PDB entry 6EWO | X-ray diffraction, 2.30 A resolution | chains A and B of the 4 polymer chains in the assembly

# Chain A
Name: HLA class I histocompatibility antigen, A-2 alpha chain
Source organism: Homo sapiens
UniProt: P01892 (1A02_HUMAN); residues 1-276 here correspond to UniProt positions 25-300 (UniProt number = residue number + 24)
Amino-acid sequence (276 residues; numbered 1 to 276; the number before each row is that of its first residue):
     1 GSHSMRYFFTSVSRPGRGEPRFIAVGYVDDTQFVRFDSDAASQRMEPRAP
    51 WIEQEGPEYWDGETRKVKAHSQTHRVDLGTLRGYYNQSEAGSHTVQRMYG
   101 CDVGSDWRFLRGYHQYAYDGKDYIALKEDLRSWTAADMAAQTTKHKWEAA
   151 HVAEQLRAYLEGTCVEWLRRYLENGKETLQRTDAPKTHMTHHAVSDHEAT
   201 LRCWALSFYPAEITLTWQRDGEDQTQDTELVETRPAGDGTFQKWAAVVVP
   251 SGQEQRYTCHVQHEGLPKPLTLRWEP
Disulfides: Cys-101/Cys-164, Cys-203/Cys-259

# Chain B
Name: Beta-2-microglobulin
Source organism: Homo sapiens
UniProt: P61769 (B2MG_HUMAN); residues 1-99 here correspond to UniProt positions 21-119 (UniProt number = residue number + 20)
Amino-acid sequence (99 residues; row label = number of the first residue in the row):
     1 IQRTPKIQVYSRHPAENGKSNFLNCYVSGFHPSDIEVDLLKNGERIEKVE
    51 HSDLSFSKDWSFYLLYYTEFTPTEKDEYACRVNHVTLSQPKIVKWDRDM
Disulfides: Cys-25/Cys-80
Curated features (UniProtKB/Swiss-Prot):
  - modified residue: Gln-2 (Pyrrolidone carboxylic acid)
  - glycosylation: Ile-1 (N-linked (Glc) (glycation) isoleucine), Lys-19 (N-linked (Glc) (glycation) lysine), Lys-41 (N-linked (Glc) (glycation) lysine), Lys-48 (N-linked (Glc) (glycation) lysine), Lys-58 (N-linked (Glc) (glycation) lysine), Lys-91 (N-linked (Glc) (glycation) lysine), Lys-94 (N-linked (Glc) (glycation) lysine)

# Chain A / chain B interface
Residue-residue contacts - 55 pairs, chain A then chain B:
  Phe-8(A) with Ser-55(B); Phe-56(B), hydrophobic
  Phe-9(A) with Phe-56(B)
  Thr-10(A) with Phe-56(B); Phe-62(B)
  Val-12(A) with Ser-33(B)
  Ile-23(A) with Leu-54(B)
  Val-25(A) with Asp-53(B); Leu-54(B); Ser-55(B)
  Tyr-27(A) with Ser-55(B); Tyr-63(B)
  Gln-32(A) with Asp-53(B), hydrogen bond
  Arg-35(A) with Asp-53(B), salt bridge
  Arg-48(A) with Asp-53(B), salt bridge
  Gln-96(A) with His-31(B), hydrogen bond; Phe-56(B); Trp-60(B), hydrogen bond (side chain-backbone); Phe-62(B)
  Arg-97(A) with Phe-56(B)
  Gln-115(A) with Trp-60(B)
  Tyr-116(A) with Trp-60(B)
  Ala-117(A) with Trp-60(B), hydrophobic
  Asp-119(A) with Ile-1(B); His-31(B)
  Gly-120(A) with His-31(B); Asp-59(B); Trp-60(B)
  Asp-122(A) with Trp-60(B), hydrogen bond
  His-192(A) with Asp-98(B), salt bridge
  Arg-202(A) with Asp-98(B); Met-99(B), hydrogen bond (side chain-backbone)
  Trp-204(A) with Asp-98(B); Met-99(B), hydrophobic
  Val-231(A) with Gln-8(B)
  Glu-232(A) with Lys-6(B), salt bridge; Gln-8(B), hydrogen bond (backbone-side chain); Tyr-26(B); Ser-28(B), hydrogen bond
  Arg-234(A) with Gln-8(B), hydrogen bond; Tyr-10(B); Met-99(B)
  Pro-235(A) with Tyr-10(B), hydrogen bond (backbone-side chain); Tyr-26(B); Leu-65(B)
  Ala-236(A) with Arg-12(B), hydrogen bond (backbone-side chain); Asn-24(B), hydrogen bond (backbone-side chain)
  Gly-237(A) with Arg-12(B); Leu-65(B)
  Asp-238(A) with Arg-12(B); His-13(B)
  Gln-242(A) with Tyr-10(B); Ser-11(B), hydrogen bond (side chain-backbone); Arg-12(B), hydrogen bond (side chain-backbone)
  Trp-244(A) with Met-99(B)
Also at the interface, not in a pair above, chain A (34 interface residues in all): Thr-94, Met-98, Leu-206, Thr-233
Also at the interface, not in a pair above, chain B (25 interface residues in all): Pro-14, Pro-32

# Overview
Chain A and chain B form an interface of 34 and 25 residues respectively, with 13 hydrogen bonds and 4 salt
bridges. Among the polar pairs are Arg-35(A)/Asp-53(B), Arg-48(A)/Asp-53(B) and His-192(A)/Asp-98(B).
Here chain A is HLA class I histocompatibility antigen, A-2 alpha chain and chain B is Beta-2-microglobulin,
both from Homo sapiens. Entry 6EWO (Crystal structure of non-phosphorylated form of RTF PHOSPHOPEPTIDE BOUND
TO HLA-A2 in complex with LILRB1) was determined by X-ray diffraction, deposited together with 6EWA and 6EWC.
